5BTI - chains A and C of the 8 polymer chains in the assembly; structure by X-ray diffraction, 2.50 A resolution.

== Chain A (and C) ==
Molecule: DNA gyrase subunit A
Organism: Mycobacterium tuberculosis (strain ATCC 25618 / H37Rv)
Notes: EC 5.99.1.3; fragment: GyrA 2-500 with IGSG C-terminal tag; chain C of this document is another copy of the same molecule, construct and numbering; everything in this record applies to it too
UniProtKB: P9WG47 (GYRA_MYCTU); residue numbers follow UniProt; this construct covers 2-500
Amino-acid sequence (503 residues; each row starts with the number of its first residue):
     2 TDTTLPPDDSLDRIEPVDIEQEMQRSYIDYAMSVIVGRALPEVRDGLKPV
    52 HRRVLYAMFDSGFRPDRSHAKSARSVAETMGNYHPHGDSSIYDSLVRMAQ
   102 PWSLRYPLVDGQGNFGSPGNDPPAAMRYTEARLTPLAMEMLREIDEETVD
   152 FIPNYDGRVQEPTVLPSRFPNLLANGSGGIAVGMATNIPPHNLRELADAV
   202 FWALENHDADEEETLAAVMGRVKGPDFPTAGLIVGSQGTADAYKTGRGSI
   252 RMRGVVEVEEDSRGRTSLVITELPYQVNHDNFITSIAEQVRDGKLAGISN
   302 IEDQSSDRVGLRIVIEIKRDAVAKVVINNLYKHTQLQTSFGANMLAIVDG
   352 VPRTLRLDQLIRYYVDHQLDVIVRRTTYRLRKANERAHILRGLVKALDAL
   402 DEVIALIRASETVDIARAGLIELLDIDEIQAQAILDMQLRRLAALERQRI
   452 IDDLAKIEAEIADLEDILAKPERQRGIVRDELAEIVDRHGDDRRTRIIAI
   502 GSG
Disordered / not traced: 2-14, 502-504
Modified / non-standard residues: Tyr129 (O-phosphotyrosine; PTR)
Sequence notes: engineered mutation Ser90 (Ala in P9WG47); expression tag (501-504)
Curated features (UniProtKB/Swiss-Prot):
  - active site: Tyr129 (O-(5'-phospho-DNA)-tyrosine intermediate)
  - modified residue: Thr2 (N-acetylthreonine)
  - natural variant: Ser91 (S91P: Confers ciprofloxacin resistance, in clinical isolate), Asp94 (D94A: Confers ciprofloxacin resistance, in clinical isolate; D94G: Confers ciprofloxacin resistance, in clinical isolate; D94H: Confers ciprofloxacin resistance, in clinical isolate ...)
  - mutagenesis: Thr80 (T80A: Slight resistance to fluoroquinolones. Hypersusceptibile, 2- to 14-fold higher sensitivity to fluoroquinolones, 2- to 8-fold more efficient in fluoroquinolone-induced DNA cleavage ...), Gly88 (G88A: Confers fluoroquinolone resistance, IC(50) is 2- to 26-fold higher than wild-type ...), Asp94 (D94G/H: 25- 45-fold increased resistance to fluoroquinolones, 4- to 8-fold reduction in fluoroquinolone-induced DNA cleavage ...)

== Chain A / chain C interface ==
Pairs across the interface (63; chain A residue first):
  Lys72(A) - Gly82(C)
  Ala74(A) - Ala78(C)
  Ala74(A) - Met81(C)  hydrophobic
  Arg75(A) - Ala78(C)
  Arg75(A) - Glu79(C)  salt bridge
  Arg75(A) - Asn83(C)
  Ala78(A) - Ala74(C)
  Ala78(A) - Arg75(C)
  Ala78(A) - Ala78(C)  hydrophobic
  Glu79(A) - Arg75(C)  salt bridge
  Met81(A) - Ala74(C)  hydrophobic
  Gly82(A) - Lys72(C)
  Asn83(A) - Arg75(C)
  His87(A) - Arg128(C)
  Gly88(A) - Arg128(C)
  Asp89(A) - Met127(C)
  Asp89(A) - Arg128(C)  salt bridge
  Met127(A) - Asp89(C)
  Arg128(A) - Gly88(C)
  Arg128(A) - Asp89(C)  salt bridge
  Tyr156(A) - Lys72(C)
  Leu401(A) - Arg409(C)
  Asp402(A) - Arg409(C)  salt bridge
  Ile405(A) - Ile405(C)  hydrophobic
  Ile408(A) - Leu440(C)
  Ile408(A) - Ala444(C)
  Arg409(A) - Leu401(C)
  Arg409(A) - Asp402(C)  salt bridge
  Arg409(A) - Leu443(C)
  Arg409(A) - Ala445(C)  hydrogen bond (backbone-backbone)
  Ser411(A) - Ala444(C)
  Ser411(A) - Ala445(C)  hydrogen bond (backbone-backbone)
  Glu412(A) - Leu446(C)
  Val414(A) - Glu447(C)
  Gln433(A) - Arg441(C)  hydrogen bond
  Ile435(A) - Leu440(C)
  Leu436(A) - Gln439(C)
  Leu436(A) - Leu440(C)
  Leu436(A) - Arg441(C)  hydrogen bond (backbone-backbone)
  Asp437(A) - Gln439(C)  hydrogen bond (backbone-side chain)
  Asp437(A) - Arg441(C)  salt bridge
  Met438(A) - Gln439(C)
  Met438(A) - Leu440(C)  hydrogen bond (backbone-backbone)
  Gln439(A) - Asp437(C)  hydrogen bond (side chain-backbone)
  Gln439(A) - Met438(C)
  Leu440(A) - Ile408(C)
  Leu440(A) - Ile435(C)
  Leu440(A) - Leu436(C)  hydrogen bond (backbone-backbone)
  Leu440(A) - Met438(C)  hydrogen bond (backbone-backbone)
  Leu440(A) - Leu440(C)  hydrophobic
  Arg441(A) - Val414(C)
  Arg441(A) - Leu436(C)  hydrogen bond (backbone-backbone)
  Arg441(A) - Asp437(C)  salt bridge
  Leu443(A) - Arg409(C)
  Ala444(A) - Ile408(C)
  Ala444(A) - Ser411(C)
  Ala444(A) - Thr413(C)
  Ala444(A) - Val414(C)  hydrophobic
  Ala445(A) - Ser411(C)  hydrogen bond (backbone-backbone)
  Ala445(A) - Glu412(C)
  Leu446(A) - Glu412(C)  hydrogen bond (backbone-backbone)
  Glu447(A) - Val414(C)
  Arg448(A) - Arg409(C)  hydrogen bond (side chain-backbone)
Interface residues without a listed pair, chain A (42 interface residues in all): Arg68, Ser69, His70, Pro86, Arg159, Thr413
Interface residues without a listed pair, chain C (37 interface residues in all): His70, His87, Tyr156, Arg159

== Summary ==
The interface between chain A and chain C involves 42 residues on one side and 37 on the other; the contacts
include 13 hydrogen bonds and 8 salt bridges. Polar contacts include Arg75(A)-Glu79(C), Asp89(A)-Arg128(C) and
Asp402(A)-Arg409(C).
Chain A and chain C are both DNA gyrase subunit A (Mycobacterium tuberculosis (strain ATCC 25618 / H37Rv));
the structure, Crystal structure of a topoisomerase II complex, was determined by X-ray diffraction (same
publication as 5BS8, 5BTA, 5BTC, 5BTD, 5BTF, 5BTG, 5BTL and 5BTN).
